5KNK - chain B; structure by X-ray diffraction, 1.90 A resolution.

== Chain B ==
Protein: Lipid A biosynthesis lauroyl acyltransferase
Organism: Acinetobacter baumannii NIPH 410
Reference sequence: S3TFW2 (S3TFW2_ACIBA); numbering as in UniProt (aligned over 2-327)
Sequence (333 residues; numbered -5 to 327; the number before each row is that of its first residue; numbers below 1 keep their minus sign (Met-5 is residue -5)):
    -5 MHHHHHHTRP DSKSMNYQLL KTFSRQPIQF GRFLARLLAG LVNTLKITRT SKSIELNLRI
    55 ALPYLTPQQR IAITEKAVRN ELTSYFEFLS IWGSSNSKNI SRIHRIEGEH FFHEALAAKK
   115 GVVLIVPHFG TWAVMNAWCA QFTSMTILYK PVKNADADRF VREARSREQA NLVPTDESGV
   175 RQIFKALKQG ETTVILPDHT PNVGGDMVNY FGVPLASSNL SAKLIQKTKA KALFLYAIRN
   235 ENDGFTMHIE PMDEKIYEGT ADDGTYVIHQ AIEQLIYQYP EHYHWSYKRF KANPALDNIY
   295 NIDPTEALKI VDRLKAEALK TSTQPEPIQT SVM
Disordered / not traced: -5 to 3
Construct notes: initiating methionine (-5); expression tag (-4 to 1); engineered mutation Ala127 (Glu in S3TFW2)
Small-molecule neighbours: undecanoic acid (11A): Glu75, Tyr79, His122, Asp192, His193, Tyr204, Phe205, Ile270, Tyr277, His278, Trp279, Ser280, Tyr281, Arg283
From the paper describing this entry:
  - conformationally variable residues (side-chain flip): His98, Trp126
  - catalytic residues: His122 (by similarity / conservation)
  - catalytic residues: Arg159 (proposed by the authors, not directly observed)
  - mutagenesis - K282E/K285E: decreased catalytic activity

== In short ==
Chain B binds undecanoic acid. From the paper: catalytic residues His122 and Arg159; K282E/K285E reduce
catalytic activity.
Chain B is Lipid A biosynthesis lauroyl acyltransferase (Acinetobacter baumannii NIPH 410); the structure,
Lipid A secondary acyltransferase LpxM from Acinetobacter baumannii with catalytic residue substitution
(E127A), was determined by X-ray diffraction.
